8U7B - chains B and C; structure by X-ray diffraction, 2.66 A resolution.

== Chain B ==
Name: TIR domain-containing protein
From: Thermoflavifilum thermophilum
Reference sequence: A0A1I7NFG5 (A0A1I7NFG5_9BACT); numbering as in UniProt; present here: 1-386, 388-450
Sequence (449 residues; each row starts with the number of its first residue; note: 1 number in that range is skipped by the numbering (no residue carries it; nothing is unmodelled there)):
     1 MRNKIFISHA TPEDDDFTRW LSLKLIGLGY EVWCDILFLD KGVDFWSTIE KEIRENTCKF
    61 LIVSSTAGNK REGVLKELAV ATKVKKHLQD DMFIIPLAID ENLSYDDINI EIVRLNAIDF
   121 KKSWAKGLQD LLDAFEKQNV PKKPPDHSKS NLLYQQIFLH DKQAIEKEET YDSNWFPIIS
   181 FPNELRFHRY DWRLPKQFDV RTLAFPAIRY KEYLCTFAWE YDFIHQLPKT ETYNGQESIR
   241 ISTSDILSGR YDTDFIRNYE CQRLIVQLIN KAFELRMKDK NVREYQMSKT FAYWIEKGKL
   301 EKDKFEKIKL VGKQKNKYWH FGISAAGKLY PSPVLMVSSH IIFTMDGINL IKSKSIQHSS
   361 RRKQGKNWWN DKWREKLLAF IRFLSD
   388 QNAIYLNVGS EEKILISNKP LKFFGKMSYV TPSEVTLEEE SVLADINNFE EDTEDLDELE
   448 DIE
Unresolved in the structure: 1, 40-44, 354, 433-450
Ligand contacts:
  - proline (PRO), molecule 1: Lys4, Ile26, Tyr30, Glu31, Val32, Leu37, Phe38, Lys143, Lys149, Leu153
  - proline (PRO), molecule 2: Asp16, Arg19, Trp20
  - proline (PRO), molecule 3: Lys24, Leu28, His147
  - proline (PRO), molecule 4: Tyr105, Val113, Arg114, Leu115, Asn116
  - proline (PRO), molecule 5: Met287, Ser339, His340, Ile341, Arg361
Reported in the primary citation:
  - catalytic residues: Trp46, Glu77 (by similarity / conservation)
  - mutagenesis - R114E/N116A: abolished catalytic activity
  - mutagenesis - W46A, Y105A: decreased catalytic activity

== Chain C ==
Name: Piwi domain-containing protein
From: Thermoflavifilum thermophilum
Reference sequence: A0A1I7NFD7 (A0A1I7NFD7_9BACT); residue numbers follow UniProt; this construct covers 1-507
Sequence (507 residues; numbered 1 to 507; the number before each row is that of its first residue):
     1 MKELIYIEEP SILFAHGQKC TDPRDGLALF GPLNQIYGIK SGVVGTQKGL QIFKSYLDKI
    61 QKPIYNHNNI TRPMFPGFEA VFGCKWESQN IVFKEITDEE IRRYLFNAST HKRTYDLVTL
   121 FNDKIITANK NDEERVDVWF VIVPEEIYKY CRPNSVLPNE LVQTKSLISK SKAKSFRYTP
   181 TLFEEFNKKL KEVEKEAKTY NYDAQFHDQL KARLLEHTIP TQILRESTLA WRDFKNTFGA
   241 PIRDFSKIEG HLAWTISTAA YYKAGGKPWK LGDIRPGVCY LGLVYKKIEK SKNPQNACCA
   301 AQMFLDNGDG TVFKGEVGPW YNPEKGEYHL KPKEAKALLT QALESYKEQN KSYPKEVFIH
   361 ARTRFNDEEW NAFNEVTPKN TNLVGVTITK SKPLKLYKTE GAFPIMRGNA YIVDEKKAFL
   421 WTLGFVPKLQ STLSMEVPNP IFIEINKGEA EIQQVLKDIL ALTKLNYNAC IYADGEPVTL
   481 RFANKIGEIL TASTEIKTPP LAFKYYI
Ion coordination: Mn2+ near Lys211 (its only coordinating residue here)
Ligand contacts:
  - proline (PRO), molecule 1: His16, Leu29, Phe30
  - proline (PRO), molecule 2: Asp25, Leu29, Met74
  - proline (PRO), molecule 3: Arg243, Asp244, Phe245, Ile248
Reported in the primary citation:
  - mutagenesis - Q35A/Y37A: abolished catalytic activity

== How chain B and chain C interact ==
Pairs across the interface (119; chain B residue first):
  Asp16(B) - Tyr65(C)
  Asp16(B) - Met74(C)
  Trp20(B) - Ala28(C)
  Trp20(B) - Pro76(C)
  Trp20(B) - Ala80(C)  hydrophobic
  Leu23(B) - Leu29(C)  hydrophobic
  Lys24(B) - Ala28(C)  hydrogen bond (side chain-backbone)
  Lys24(B) - Leu29(C)  hydrogen bond (side chain-backbone)
  Lys24(B) - Ala80(C)
  Lys122(B) - Lys62(C)
  Trp124(B) - Pro63(C)
  Trp124(B) - Tyr65(C)
  Trp124(B) - Met74(C)  hydrophobic
  Trp124(B) - Pro76(C)  hydrophobic
  Trp124(B) - Ala80(C)  hydrophobic
  Ala125(B) - Glu79(C)
  Ala125(B) - Ala80(C)
  Gln129(B) - Glu79(C)  hydrogen bond
  His147(B) - His16(C)  hydrogen bond
  His147(B) - Gln18(C)
  His147(B) - Phe30(C)
  Ser148(B) - Gln18(C)  hydrogen bond
  Ser150(B) - Phe30(C)
  Asn151(B) - Gln18(C)  hydrogen bond
  Asn151(B) - Lys19(C)  hydrogen bond (side chain-backbone)
  Asn151(B) - Phe30(C)
  Tyr154(B) - Cys20(C)  hydrophobic
  Tyr154(B) - Asp25(C)  hydrogen bond
  Tyr154(B) - Leu29(C)  hydrophobic
  Tyr154(B) - Lys428(C)
  Gln155(B) - Lys19(C)
  Lys162(B) - Pro427(C)
  Lys162(B) - Lys428(C)  hydrogen bond (backbone-backbone)
  Lys162(B) - Gln430(C)
  Gln163(B) - Pro427(C)
  Ala164(B) - Tyr6(C)
  Ala164(B) - Met406(C)  hydrophobic
  Ala164(B) - Pro427(C)
  Glu169(B) - Lys398(C)  salt bridge
  Glu169(B) - Glu400(C)
  Thr170(B) - Thr399(C)  hydrogen bond (backbone-side chain)
  Tyr171(B) - Leu396(C)  hydrophobic
  Tyr171(B) - Tyr397(C)
  Tyr171(B) - Lys398(C)
  Tyr171(B) - Ile405(C)  hydrophobic
  Tyr171(B) - Asn409(C)  hydrogen bond
  Asp172(B) - Leu396(C)
  Asp172(B) - Tyr397(C)  hydrogen bond (backbone-backbone)
  Asp172(B) - Thr399(C)
  Ser173(B) - Lys395(C)
  Asn174(B) - Pro393(C)  hydrogen bond (side chain-backbone)
  Asn174(B) - Leu394(C)
  Asn174(B) - Lys395(C)  hydrogen bond (side chain-backbone)
  Trp175(B) - Pro393(C)  hydrogen bond (side chain-backbone)
  Trp175(B) - Leu394(C)
  Tyr330(B) - Asp414(C)  hydrogen bond
  Tyr330(B) - Lys417(C)
  Pro331(B) - Lys2(C)
  Pro331(B) - Tyr411(C)
  Ser332(B) - Lys2(C)  hydrogen bond
  Met336(B) - Pro393(C)
  Ser338(B) - Pro393(C)
  Ser339(B) - Tyr397(C)
  Arg361(B) - Glu436(C)  salt bridge
  Gly365(B) - Glu436(C)
  Lys366(B) - Glu436(C)
  Trp368(B) - Glu436(C)
  Trp369(B) - Ala402(C)
  Trp369(B) - Thr432(C)
  Trp369(B) - Met435(C)  hydrophobic
  Trp369(B) - Glu436(C)
  Asn370(B) - Tyr397(C)
  Asn370(B) - Lys398(C)  hydrogen bond (side chain-backbone)
  Asn370(B) - Gly401(C)
  Asn370(B) - Ala402(C)  hydrogen bond (backbone-backbone)
  Asn370(B) - Phe403(C)
  Asn370(B) - Pro404(C)
  Asn370(B) - Val437(C)
  Asp371(B) - Gly401(C)  hydrogen bond (backbone-backbone)
  Asp371(B) - Ala402(C)
  Trp373(B) - Tyr397(C)  hydrophobic
  Trp373(B) - Glu436(C)
  Trp373(B) - Val437(C)  hydrophobic
  Arg374(B) - Tyr397(C)
  Arg374(B) - Lys398(C)
  Arg374(B) - Thr399(C)
  Leu408(B) - Lys2(C)
  Lys409(B) - Met1(C)
  Lys409(B) - Lys2(C)  hydrogen bond (backbone-backbone)
  Phe410(B) - Lys2(C)
  Phe410(B) - Leu4(C)  hydrophobic
  Phe410(B) - Leu396(C)  hydrophobic
  Phe410(B) - Tyr411(C)  hydrophobic
  Phe411(B) - Met1(C)  hydrophobic
  Phe411(B) - Lys2(C)  hydrogen bond (backbone-backbone)
  Phe411(B) - Glu3(C)
  Phe411(B) - Leu4(C)  hydrogen bond (backbone-backbone)
  Met414(B) - Met406(C)
  Ser415(B) - Met406(C)
  Tyr416(B) - Lys398(C)
  Tyr416(B) - Phe403(C)
  Tyr416(B) - Pro404(C)  hydrogen bond (side chain-backbone)
  Tyr416(B) - Met406(C)  hydrophobic
  Tyr416(B) - Phe425(C)  hydrophobic
  Thr418(B) - Lys398(C)
  Thr418(B) - Phe403(C)
  Pro419(B) - Phe403(C)
  Pro419(B) - Phe425(C)  hydrophobic
  Pro419(B) - Gln430(C)
  Thr423(B) - Gln430(C)
  Thr423(B) - Ser431(C)  hydrogen bond
  Leu424(B) - Phe403(C)  hydrophobic
  Leu424(B) - Thr432(C)
  Glu426(B) - His67(C)
  Glu426(B) - Asn68(C)  hydrogen bond
  Glu427(B) - Arg72(C)  salt bridge
  Glu427(B) - Ser431(C)
  Glu427(B) - Met435(C)
  Asp432(B) - Asp244(C)
Also at the interface, not in a pair above, chain B (65 interface residues in all): Glu101, Lys121, Ser123, Leu159, Asp161, Leu377, Gly412, Val417, Glu421, Val422, Ser428, Leu430
Also at the interface, not in a pair above, chain C (59 interface residues in all): Gln61, Asn69, Ile70, Thr71, Lys247, Val413, Phe419, Ser434

== In short ==
65 residues of chain B and 59 residues of chain C are in contact, with 26 hydrogen bonds and 3 salt bridges.
Polar pairs include Glu169(B)-Lys398(C), Arg361(B)-Glu436(C) and Glu427(B)-Arg72(C). The paper reports
catalytic residues Trp46(B) and Glu77(B); W46A and Y105A of chain B reduce catalytic activity; 4 substitutions
were tested in all.
Here chain B is TIR domain-containing protein and chain C is Piwi domain-containing protein, both from
Thermoflavifilum thermophilum. Entry 8U7B (Crystal structure of Apo form of Short Prokaryotic Argonaute
TIR-APAZ (SPARTA) heterodimer) was determined by X-ray diffraction together with 8U72 from the same study.
